PDB entry 5W3P | X-ray diffraction, 1.92 A resolution | chains L and P of the 3 polymer chains in the assembly

Chain L:
Protein: Antibody C706 Fab LIGHT CHAIN
Source organism: Mus musculus
Notes: antibody fragment or engineered binder
Amino-acid sequence (212 residues; numbered 1 to 212; the number before each row is that of its first residue):
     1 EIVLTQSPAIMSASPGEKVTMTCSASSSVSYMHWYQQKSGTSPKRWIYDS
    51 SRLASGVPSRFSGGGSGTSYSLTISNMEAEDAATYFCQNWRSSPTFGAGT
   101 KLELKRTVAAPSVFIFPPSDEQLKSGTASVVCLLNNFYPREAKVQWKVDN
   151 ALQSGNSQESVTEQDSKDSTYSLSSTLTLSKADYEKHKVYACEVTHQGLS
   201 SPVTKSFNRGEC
Unresolved in the structure: 212
Modified positions: E1 (pyroglutamic acid; PCA)
Cystine bridges: C23-C87, C132-C192

Chain P:
Protein: Amyloid beta A4 protein
UniProtKB: P05067 (A4_HUMAN); residues 0-17 here correspond to UniProt positions 671-688 (UniProt number = residue number + 671)
Amino-acid sequence (18 residues; row label = number of the first residue in the row; numbering starts at 0):
     0 XDAEFRHDSGYEVHHQKX
Sequence notes: acetylation (0); amidation (17)
Modified positions: ACE (acetyl group) at position 0; NH2 (amino group) at position 17
Reported in the primary citation:
  - contacts within the chain: A2-R5 (backbone contact)

How chain L and chain P interact:
Pairs across the interface (6; chain L residue first):
  S30(L) with V12(P)
  W90(L) with A2(P), hydrophobic; R5(P)
  S93(L) with ACE_0(P)
  P94(L) with D1(P)
  T95(L) with D1(P), hydrogen bond (backbone-side chain)
Other interface residues (no listed pair), chain L (6 interface residues in all): R91
Other interface residues (no listed pair), chain P (6 interface residues in all): D7
The authors on this interface:
  - epitope / paratope residues, chain P: D1(P)

In short:
Chain L and chain P each contribute 6 residues to their interface; the contacts include 1 hydrogen bond. The
hydrogen-bonded pair is T95(L)-D1(P). The paper reports the epitope/paratope residue D1(P); contacts within
the chain involving A2(P) and R5(P).
Here chain L is Antibody C706 Fab LIGHT CHAIN (Mus musculus) and chain P is Amyloid beta A4 protein. Entry
5W3P (Antibody C706 in complex wth beta-amyloid peptide 1-16) was determined by X-ray diffraction.
